Entry 2CKG (X-ray diffraction, 2.45 A resolution); this record covers chain A.

Chain A:
Molecule: Sentrin-specific protease 1
From: Homo sapiens
Notes: EC 3.4.22.-
UniProt: Q9P0U3 (SENP1_HUMAN); numbering as in UniProt (aligned over 419-643)
Sequence (225 residues; numbered 419 to 643; the number before each row is that of its first residue):
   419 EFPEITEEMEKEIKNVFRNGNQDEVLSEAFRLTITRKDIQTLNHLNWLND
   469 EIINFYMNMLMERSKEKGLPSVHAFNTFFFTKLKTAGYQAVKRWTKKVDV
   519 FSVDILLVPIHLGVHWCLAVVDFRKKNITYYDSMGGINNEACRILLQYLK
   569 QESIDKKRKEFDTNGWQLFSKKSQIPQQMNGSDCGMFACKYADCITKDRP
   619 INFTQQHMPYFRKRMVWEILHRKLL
Curated features (UniProtKB/Swiss-Prot):
  - motif: Lys574 to Lys577 (Nuclear localization signal)
  - active site: His533, Asp550
  - mutagenesis: Asp441 (D441A: No effect on SUMO2 processing and SUMO2 deconjugating activities), Trp465 (W465A: Impairs SUMO2 processing and SUMO2 deconjugating activities), Asp468 (D468A: Slightly impairs SUMO2 processing activity. No effect on SUMO2 deconjugating activity), Phe496 (F496A: Impairs SUMO2 processing activity. No effect on SUMO2 deconjugating activity), Arg511 (R511A: Impairs SUMO2 processing activity. No effect on SUMO2 deconjugating activity), Trp512 (W512A: Impairs SUMO2 processing and SUMO2 deconjugating activities), His529 (H529A: Impairs SUMO2 processing activity. No effect on SUMO2 deconjugating activity), Val532 (V532A: No effect on SUMO2 processing and SUMO2 deconjugating activities), His533 (H533A: Abolishes SUMO2 processing and SUMO2 deconjugating activities), Trp534 (W534A: Abolishes SUMO2 processing and SUMO2 deconjugating activities), Asp550 (D550A: Abolishes SUMO2 processing and SUMO2 deconjugating activities)
Reported in the primary citation:
  - catalytic residues: His533, Asp550, Cys602
  - mutagenesis - H533A, D550A, C602A: abolished catalytic activity on SUMO-2
  - mutagenesis - D441A, D468A, R511A, V532A: unchanged catalytic activity on deconjugation
  - mutagenesis - D441A, V532A: unchanged catalytic activity (processing)
  - mutagenesis - W512A, Q596A: decreased catalytic activity on deconjugation
  - mutagenesis - R511A: decreased catalytic activity
  - mutagenesis - D468A, Q596A: decreased catalytic activity (processing)

Overview:
Curated annotation (UniProt) lists active-site residues His533 and Asp550 and 11 mutagenesis sites. From the
paper: catalytic residues His533, Asp550 and Cys602; H533A, D550A and C602A abolish catalytic activity on
SUMO-2; 9 substitutions were tested in all.
Chain A is Sentrin-specific protease 1 (Homo sapiens); the structure, The structure of SENP1 SUMO-2 co-complex
suggests a structural basis for discrimination between SUMO paralogues during ..., was determined by X-ray
diffraction together with 2CKH from the same study.
